4LIF - chain A; structure by X-ray diffraction, 2.60 A resolution.

# Chain A
Name: Large T antigen
Source organism: JC polyomavirus
Notes: EC 3.6.4.-; fragment: obd
Reference sequence: P03072 (LT_POVJC); residue numbers follow UniProt; this construct covers 132-261
Amino-acid sequence (132 residues; row label = number of the first residue in the row):
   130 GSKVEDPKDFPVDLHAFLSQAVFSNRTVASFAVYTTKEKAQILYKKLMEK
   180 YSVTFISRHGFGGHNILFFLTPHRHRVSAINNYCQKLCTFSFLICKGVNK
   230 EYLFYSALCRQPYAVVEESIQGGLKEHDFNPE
Not modelled in the structure: 130-132, 260-261
Construct notes: expression tag (130-131)
UniProt features mapped onto this chain:
  - DNA-binding region: P140 to E255 (T-ag OBD)
From the paper describing this entry:
  - conformationally variable residues (order/disorder transition): L216 to S220
  - mutagenesis - Q240A, F258L: unchanged stability
  - mutagenesis - L199N, L199R: decreased stability
  - mutagenesis - F190A: unchanged expression

# Overview
From UniProt: a DNA-binding region. The paper reports that L199N and L199R reduce stability; conformational
variability at L216; 5 substitutions were tested in all.
Chain A is Large T antigen (JC polyomavirus); the structure, Crystal structure of the JCV large T-antigen
origin binding domain, was determined by X-ray diffraction, deposited together with 4LMD and 4NBP.
